Entry 1LOG (X-ray diffraction, 2.10 A resolution); this record covers chains A and C of the 4 polymer chains in the assembly.

== Chain A (and C) ==
Molecule: Legume isolectin I (alpha chain)
From: Lathyrus ochrus
Notes: chain C of this document is another copy of the same molecule, construct and numbering; everything in this record applies to it too
UniProt: P04122 (LECB_LATOC); residues 1-181 here = UniProt positions 1-181
Sequence (181 residues; numbered 1 to 181; the number before each row is that of its first residue):
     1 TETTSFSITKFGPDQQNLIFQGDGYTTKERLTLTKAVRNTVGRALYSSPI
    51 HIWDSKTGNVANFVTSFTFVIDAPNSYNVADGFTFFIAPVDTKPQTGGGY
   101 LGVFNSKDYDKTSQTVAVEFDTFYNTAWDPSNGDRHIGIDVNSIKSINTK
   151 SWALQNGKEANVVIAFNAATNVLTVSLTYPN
Not modelled in the structure: 181 (chain C: fully traced)
Differences from the reference sequence: conflict Ala153 (Lys in P04122)
Metal / ion sites: Mn2+: Glu119, Asp121, Asp129, His136; Ca2+: Asp121, Phe123, Asn125, Asp129
UniProt features mapped onto this chain:
  - binding site (Mn(2+)): Glu119, Asp121, Asp129, His136
  - binding site (Ca(2+)): Asp121, Phe123, Asn125, Asp129

== Interface between chain A and chain C ==
Contacting residue pairs - 33 pairs, chain A then chain C:
  Thr1(A) - Ile8(C)
  Thr1(A) - Thr9(C)  hydrogen bond (backbone-backbone)
  Thr1(A) - Lys10(C)
  Glu2(A) - Ser7(C)
  Glu2(A) - Lys10(C)  salt bridge
  Glu2(A) - Gln15(C)  hydrogen bond
  Thr3(A) - Phe6(C)
  Thr3(A) - Ser7(C)  hydrogen bond (backbone-backbone)
  Thr4(A) - Ser5(C)
  Thr4(A) - Tyr46(C)
  Ser5(A) - Thr4(C)
  Ser5(A) - Ser5(C)  hydrogen bond (backbone-backbone)
  Phe6(A) - Thr3(C)
  Ser7(A) - Thr1(C)
  Ser7(A) - Glu2(C)
  Ser7(A) - Thr3(C)  hydrogen bond
  Ile8(A) - Thr1(C)
  Thr9(A) - Thr1(C)  hydrogen bond (backbone-backbone)
  Gln15(A) - Glu2(C)  hydrogen bond
  Gln16(A) - Pro49(C)
  Gln16(A) - Val90(C)
  Asn17(A) - Ser48(C)
  Asn17(A) - Pro49(C)
  Tyr46(A) - Thr4(C)
  Tyr46(A) - Ser48(C)  hydrogen bond
  Ser47(A) - Pro49(C)
  Ser48(A) - Asn17(C)
  Ser48(A) - Tyr46(C)  hydrogen bond
  Ser48(A) - Ser47(C)  hydrogen bond
  Pro49(A) - Gln16(C)
  Pro49(A) - Asn17(C)
  Pro49(A) - Ser47(C)
  Val90(A) - Gln16(C)
Interface residues without a listed pair, chain A (18 interface residues in all): Lys10

== In short ==
Chain A and chain C each contribute 18 residues to their interface, with 10 hydrogen bonds and 1 salt bridge.
Polar pairs include Glu2(A)-Lys10(C), Glu2(A)-Gln15(C) and Ser7(A)-Thr3(C). UniProt lists 4 Mn2+-binding
residues and 4 Ca2+-binding residues on chain A.
Chain A and chain C are both Legume isolectin I (alpha chain) (Lathyrus ochrus); the structure, X-ray
structure of a (alpha-MAN(1-3)BETA-MAN(1-4)glcnac)-lectin complex at 2.1 angstroms resolution, was determined
by X-ray diffraction.
